Entry 6ZZX (electron microscopy, 2.70 A resolution); this record covers chains B and C of the 24 polymer chains in the assembly.

# Chain B
Protein: Photosystem I P700 chlorophyll a apoprotein A2
Organism: Chlorella ohadii
Notes: EC 1.97.1.12
UniProtKB: W8SUA3 (W8SUA3_CHLSO); residues 6-734 here correspond to UniProt positions 5-733 (UniProt number = residue number - 1)
Sequence (731 residues; numbered 4 to 734; the number before each row is that of its first residue):
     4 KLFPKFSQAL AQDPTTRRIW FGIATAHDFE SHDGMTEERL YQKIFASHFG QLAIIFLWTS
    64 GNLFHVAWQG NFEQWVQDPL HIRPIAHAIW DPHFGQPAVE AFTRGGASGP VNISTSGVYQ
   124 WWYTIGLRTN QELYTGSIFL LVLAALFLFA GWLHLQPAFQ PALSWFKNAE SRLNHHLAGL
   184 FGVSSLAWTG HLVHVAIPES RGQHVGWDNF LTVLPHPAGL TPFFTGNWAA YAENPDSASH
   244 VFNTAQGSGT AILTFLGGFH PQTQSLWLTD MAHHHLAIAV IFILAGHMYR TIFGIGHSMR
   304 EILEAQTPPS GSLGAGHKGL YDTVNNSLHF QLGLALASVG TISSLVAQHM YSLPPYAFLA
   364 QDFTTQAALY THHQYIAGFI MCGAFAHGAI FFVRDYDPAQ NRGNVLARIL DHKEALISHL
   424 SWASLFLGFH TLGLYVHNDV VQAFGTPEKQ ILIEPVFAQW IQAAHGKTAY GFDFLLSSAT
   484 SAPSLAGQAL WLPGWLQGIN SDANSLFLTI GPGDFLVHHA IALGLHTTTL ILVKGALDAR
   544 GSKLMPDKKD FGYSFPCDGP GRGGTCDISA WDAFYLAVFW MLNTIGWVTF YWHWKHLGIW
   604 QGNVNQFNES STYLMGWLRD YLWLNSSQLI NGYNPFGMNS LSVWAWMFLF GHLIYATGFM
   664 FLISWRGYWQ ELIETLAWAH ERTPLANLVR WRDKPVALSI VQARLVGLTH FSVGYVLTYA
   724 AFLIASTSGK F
Construct notes: insertion (5); conflict A241 (Val240 in W8SUA3), A402 (Glu401 in W8SUA3), Q403 (Ala402 in W8SUA3)
Metal / ion sites: chlorophyll a Mg site 1 near Q54 (its only coordinating residue here); chlorophyll a Mg site 2 near D94 (its only coordinating residue here); chlorophyll a Mg site 3 near Q309 (its only coordinating residue here); 4Fe-4S cluster Fe: C560, C569 (shared with 2 residues of chain A)
Ligand contacts:
  - beta-carotene (BCR), molecule 1: F6, I22, I26, V692
  - beta-carotene (BCR), molecule 2: L55, I58, F59, W61, F150, G182, L183, V186, S187
  - beta-carotene (BCR), molecule 3: F59, T62, L66, W124, W125, I128, L130, G139, F142, L143, L146, W210
  - beta-carotene (BCR), molecule 4: L189, L223, F226, F227, L279, V283, I286, L287, H290, I298
  - beta-carotene (BCR), molecule 5: F333, L337, A340, T344, M384, A387, F388, G391, F394, F395, A539
  - beta-carotene (BCR), molecule 6: F388, F395, I412, V536, L540
  - beta-carotene (BCR), molecule 7: L435, G436, V439
  - beta-carotene (BCR), molecule 8: W649, M650, F653, W672, L675, I676, L679
  - beta-carotene (BCR), molecule 9: T686, P687, L688
  - chlorophyll b (CHL): W210, D211, F213, L214
  - chlorophyll a isomer (CL0): L621, L625, W626
  - chlorophyll a (CLA), molecule 1: F6, F9, G25, I26, A29, H30, F32, H35, K46, S50, Q54, I57
  - chlorophyll a (CLA), molecule 2: T19, I22, W23, I676, L679, A680, H683, V692, R693, W694, R695, D696, P698, V699
  - chlorophyll a (CLA), molecule 3: W23, F653, L656, I657, T660, M663, F664, L701, V709, T712, H713, V716
  - chlorophyll a (CLA), molecule 4: I26, A27, T28, H30, D31, H332, L335, L339, F382, I383, C385, G386, A389, H390, I393, R397, Y556, W574, F577, F653, I657, T712, V716, L720
  - chlorophyll a (CLA), molecule 5: H30, F32, E33, Y44, I47, S50, H51, Q54, L55, I58, F169, R175, H179, L183, F184, L331, H332, Q334, L335, A338, L339, V342
  - chlorophyll a (CLA), molecule 6: H30, Q54, I57, I58, W61, L339, I379, F382, I383
  - chlorophyll a (CLA), molecule 7: F48, F52, L149, F152, A153, L156, H157, F162, P164, W168
  - chlorophyll a (CLA), molecule 8: F48, H51, F52, L55, W124, W168, F169, N171, S174, R175, H178, H179, G182, L183, F184, Y359
  - chlorophyll a (CLA), molecule 9: I57, L60, W61, S63, G64, F67, H68, W71, Q72, H90, A91, W93, L144
  - chlorophyll a (CLA), molecule 10: I58, F59, W61, T62, S119, G120, W124, V186, S187, A190, V342, I345, S346, V349, M353, Y359, L372, H375, H376, I379, I383
  - chlorophyll a (CLA), molecule 11: W61, N65, H68, V69, A89, H90, N115, I116, S117, T118, S119, V121, V646, W647, M650
  - chlorophyll a (CLA), molecule 12: W61, N65, T118, S119, A371, L372, T374, H375, Y378, I379, F382, M650, V719, L720, Y722, A723, L726, I727
  - chlorophyll a (CLA), molecule 13: H90, A91, I92, W93, D94, H96, F97, F105, N115, S645, V646, W649
  - chlorophyll a (CLA), molecule 14: W124, T127, I128, L183, F184, S187, S188, W191, L195, L269, M274, H277, H278, I281, F285, I345, L348, V349, H352, M353, P358, Y359
  - chlorophyll a (CLA), molecule 15: I128, G129, L130, E135, T138, G139, F142, S187, A190, W191, G193, H194, H197, V198, V208, G209, W210, F213
  - chlorophyll a (CLA), molecule 16: W168, N171, S174, H178, T294, I295, F296
  - chlorophyll a (CLA), molecule 17: A172, R175, L176, H179, L180, F184, M302, L306, Y324, V327, N328, L337, A338, S341, V342, I345
  - chlorophyll a (CLA), molecule 18: L176, L180, F184, I284, F285, A288, M291, Y292, M302, I305, L306
  - chlorophyll a (CLA), molecule 19: N177, H178, A181, G182, V186, H290, Y292, T294, F296, I298
  - chlorophyll a (CLA), molecule 20: L189, A190, T192, G193, V196, H197, F213, L214, V216, L217, P218, H219, G222, L223, F226, F227, Y234, I255, L256, L279
  - chlorophyll a (CLA), molecule 21: F226, W231, A232, Y234, A235, L256, F258, H276, L279, A280, V283, I284, L493
  - chlorophyll a (CLA), molecule 22: T257, F258, G260, G261, L269, D273, M274, H276, H277, A280, I281, I284, H352, L356, W494, W498
  - chlorophyll a (CLA), molecule 23: L287, A288, H290, M291, I298, G299, H300
  - chlorophyll a (CLA), molecule 24: M291, H300, E304, I305, A308, Q309
  - chlorophyll a (CLA), molecule 25: I305, L306, Q309, L316, H320, L323, V327, F333, V408, L409, I412
  - chlorophyll a (CLA), molecule 26: A308, Q309, T310, P311, P312, S315, L316, H320
  - chlorophyll a (CLA), molecule 27: S315, L316, V408, R411, I412, D414, H415, L419, H422
  - chlorophyll a (CLA), molecule 28: L337, A340, S341, T344, I345, L348, Q351, H352, Y354, S355, L356, W498, L509, F510
  - chlorophyll a (CLA), molecule 29: T344, S347, L348, Q351, Q377, G381, M384, F388, L528, T531, T532, L535, M584, T587, I588
  - chlorophyll a (CLA), molecule 30: Q351, Y354, Y373, Q377, F460, A461, W463, I464, Q465, H468, F510, L511, I513, H521, I524, L528, V591, Y594, W595, K598, H599
  - chlorophyll a (CLA), molecule 31: A418, H422, W425
  - chlorophyll a (CLA), molecule 32: L419, H422, L423, W425, A525, L528, H529, T532
  - chlorophyll a (CLA), molecule 33: S421, H422, S424, W425, L428, F432
  - chlorophyll a (CLA), molecule 34: S424, S427, L428, G431, F432, L435, L526, T530, L533, I534, L579, F582, W583
  - chlorophyll a (CLA), molecule 35: W425, L428, F429, F432, H433
  - chlorophyll a (CLA), molecule 36: W425, F429, L430, I456, E457, P458, V459, F460, A461, D517, F518, H521, H522, A525, H529
  - chlorophyll a (CLA), molecule 37: H433, G436, L437, V439, H440, V443, F447, K452, I454
  - chlorophyll a (CLA), molecule 38: T434, Y438, V520, A523, L526, N586, W590, F593, L617, W620, L625, S629, I633, F651, H655, Y658, Y718, T721, Y722, F725
  - chlorophyll a (CLA), molecule 39: L435, V439, D442, V443, L526, F582, W583, N586, W590, L617, L621, Y658, F714
  - chlorophyll a (CLA), molecule 40: W463, I464, A467, H468, F477, L478, L479, W494, L495, W498, F510
  - chlorophyll a (CLA), molecule 41: L478, A485, P486, A489, G490, L493, W494
  - chlorophyll a (CLA), molecule 42: W649, L652, F653, H655, L656, Y658, A659, F662
  - chlorophyll a (CLA), molecule 43: L656, A659, T660, F662, M663, I666, S667, Y671, W672, L675
  - chlorophyll a (CLA), molecule 44: L679, A682, H683, T686, A689, V692
  - chlorophyll a (CLA), molecule 45: A682, R685, T686, P687
  - chlorophyll a (CLA), molecule 46: P687, L688, A689
  - beta,beta-caroten-4-one (ECH): I57, L60, L151
  - phylloquinone (PQN): W23, M663, F664, S667, W668, R669, W672, I676, V699, A700, L701, S702, A706
  - phosphatidylethanolamine (PTY), molecule 1: W210, D211, F213
  - phosphatidylethanolamine (PTY), molecule 2: F429, H433, T434, L437, I454, I456, F518, H522
  - 4Fe-4S cluster (SF4): P559, C560, G562, P563, T568, C569, W668, I703

# Chain C
Protein: Photosystem I iron-sulfur center
Organism: Chlorella ohadii
Notes: EC 1.97.1.12
UniProtKB: W8SKM2 (W8SKM2_CHLSO); residue numbers follow UniProt; this construct covers 2-81
Sequence (80 residues; each row starts with the number of its first residue):
     2 SHTVKIYDTC IGCTQCVRAC PTDVLEMVPW DGCKANQIAS APRTEDCVGC KRCESACPTD
    62 FLSVRVYLGS ETTRSMGLAY
Metal / ion sites: 4Fe-4S cluster Fe site 1: C11, C14, C17, C58; 4Fe-4S cluster Fe site 2: C21, C48, C51, C54
Ligand contacts:
  - 4Fe-4S cluster (SF4), molecule 1: V5, A20, C21, P22, T23, V25, L26, C48, V49, G50, C51, K52, R53, C54, V67
  - 4Fe-4S cluster (SF4), molecule 2: I7, C11, I12, G13, C14, T15, Q16, C17, M28, A40, A57, C58, P59, T60, S64, V65

# Interface between chain B and chain C
Contacting residue pairs (29):
  A12(B) - S71(C)
  D16(B) - E72(C)
  P17(B) - T74(C)
  T18(B) - M77(C)
  T18(B) - L79(C)
  R20(B) - E72(C)
  P549(B) - F62(C)
  D550(B) - F62(C)
  D550(B) - R66(C)  salt bridge
  F554(B) - K52(C)
  F554(B) - R66(C)
  F554(B) - V67(C)
  F554(B) - Y68(C)  hydrophobic
  D561(B) - K52(C)  salt bridge
  D561(B) - E55(C)
  D561(B) - R66(C)  salt bridge
  G562(B) - K52(C)
  G564(B) - S56(C)
  R565(B) - F62(C)
  R565(B) - L63(C)
  Q673(B) - Y81(C)
  I676(B) - Y81(C)
  E677(B) - Y81(C)
  A680(B) - Y81(C)  hydrophobic
  K697(B) - T74(C)
  K697(B) - Y81(C)  hydrogen bond (side chain-backbone)
  P698(B) - Y81(C)  hydrogen bond (backbone-side chain)
  V699(B) - L79(C)  hydrophobic
  V699(B) - Y81(C)
Other interface residues (no listed pair), chain B (27 interface residues in all): Q15, L547, M548, P559, P563, R669, E684, W694
Other interface residues (no listed pair), chain C (18 interface residues in all): C51, L69, T73, G78

# Summary
The interface between chain B and chain C involves 27 residues on one side and 18 on the other; the contacts
include 2 hydrogen bonds and 3 salt bridges. Among the polar pairs are D550(B)-R66(C), D561(B)-K52(C) and
D561(B)-R66(C).
Here chain B is Photosystem I P700 chlorophyll a apoprotein A2 and chain C is Photosystem I iron-sulfur
center, both from Chlorella ohadii. Entry 6ZZX (Structure of low-light grown Chlorella ohadii Photosystem I)
was determined by electron microscopy together with 6ZZY and 7A4P from the same study.
